PDB entry 6TPS | electron microscopy, 3.54 A resolution | chains M and N of the 22 polymer chains in the assembly

# Chain M
Molecule: DNA-directed RNA polymerase I subunit RPA49
Organism: Saccharomyces cerevisiae
UniProtKB: Q01080 (RPA49_YEAST); residue numbers follow UniProt; this construct covers 1-415
Amino-acid sequence (415 residues; each row starts with the number of its first residue):
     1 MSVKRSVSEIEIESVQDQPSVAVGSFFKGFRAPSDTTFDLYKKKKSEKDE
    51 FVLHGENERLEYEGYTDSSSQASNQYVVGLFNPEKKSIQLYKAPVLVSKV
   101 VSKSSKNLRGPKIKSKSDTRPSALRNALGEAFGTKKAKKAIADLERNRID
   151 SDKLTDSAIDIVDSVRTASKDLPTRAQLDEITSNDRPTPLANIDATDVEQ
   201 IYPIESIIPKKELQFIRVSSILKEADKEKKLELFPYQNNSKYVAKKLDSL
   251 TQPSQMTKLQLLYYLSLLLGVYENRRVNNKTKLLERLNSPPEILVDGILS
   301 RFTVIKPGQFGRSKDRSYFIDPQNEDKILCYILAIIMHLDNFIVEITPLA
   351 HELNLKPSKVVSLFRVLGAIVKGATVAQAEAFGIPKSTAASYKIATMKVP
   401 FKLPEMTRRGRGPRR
Disordered / not traced: 1-7, 113-415
Curated features (UniProtKB/Swiss-Prot):
  - modified residue (Phosphoserine): Ser34, Ser151
  - mutagenesis: Glu325 to Asp326 (No effect on DNA binding), Lys356 (K356A: Loss of DNA binding; when associated with A-358), Ser358 (S358A: Loss of DNA binding; when associated with A-356), Lys359 (K359A: Loss of DNA binding), Arg365 (R365A: Loss of DNA binding), Lys393 (K393A: Loss of DNA binding)

# Chain N
Molecule: DNA-directed RNA polymerase I subunit RPA34
Organism: Saccharomyces cerevisiae
UniProtKB: P47006 (RPA34_YEAST); residue numbers follow UniProt; this construct covers 1-233
Amino-acid sequence (233 residues; row label = number of the first residue in the row):
     1 MSKLSKDYVSDSDSDDEVISNEFSIPDGFKKCKHLKNFPLNGDNKKKAKQ
    51 QQVWLIKFPSNVDISKLKSLPVDFESSTTMTIDKHDYKIMDDTDIESSLT
   101 QDNLSNMTLLVPSESKESLKIASTAKDNAPLQFDKVFSVSETAKIPAIDY
   151 SKVRVPRKDVPKVEGLKLEHFATGYDAEDFHVAEEVKENKKEPKKRSHHD
   201 DEEESSEKKKKKKEKREKREKKDKKDKKKKHRD
Disordered / not traced: 1-23, 42-48, 73-77, 181-233
Curated features (UniProtKB/Swiss-Prot):
  - modified residue (Phosphoserine): Ser10, Ser12, Ser14, Ser60

# How chain M and chain N interact
Pairs across the interface (78):
  Ser8(M) with Pro71(N); Val72(N)
  Glu9(M) with Lys68(N); Ser69(N); Leu70(N)
  Ile10(M) with Lys68(N); Leu70(N), hydrogen bond (backbone-backbone)
  Ile12(M) with Leu67(N); Leu70(N), hydrophobic
  Val15(M) with Ile64(N)
  Gln16(M) with Lys36(N)
  Pro19(M) with His34(N); Leu35(N)
  Ser20(M) with Lys36(N); Pro112(N); Leu119(N)
  Val21(M) with Leu109(N), hydrophobic; Leu110(N)
  Ala22(M) with Leu110(N), hydrogen bond (backbone-backbone); Leu119(N), hydrophobic
  Val23(M) with Met107(N), hydrophobic; Thr108(N)
  Gly24(M) with Met107(N); Thr108(N), hydrogen bond (backbone-backbone)
  Phe26(M) with Thr108(N)
  Phe27(M) with Asn106(N)
  Lys28(M) with Leu104(N), hydrogen bond (side chain-backbone); Ser105(N), hydrogen bond (side chain-backbone); Asn106(N)
  Phe30(M) with Pro130(N)
  Ser34(M) with Asn128(N), hydrogen bond
  Thr37(M) with Ser118(N)
  Phe38(M) with Ser118(N), hydrogen bond (backbone-side chain); Leu119(N), hydrogen bond (backbone-backbone)
  Asp39(M) with Lys31(N), salt bridge
  Leu40(M) with Lys31(N); Cys32(N), hydrogen bond (backbone-backbone)
  Tyr41(M) with Ile25(N), hydrophobic; Phe29(N), hydrophobic; Lys30(N); Lys31(N)
  Lys42(M) with Gly28(N); Phe29(N); Lys30(N), hydrogen bond (backbone-backbone)
  Lys43(M) with Gly28(N); Phe29(N)
  Lys44(M) with Lys30(N)
  Val52(M) with Phe29(N), hydrophobic
  Ala72(M) with Ser60(N), hydrogen bond (backbone-side chain)
  Ser73(M) with Pro59(N); Ser60(N), hydrogen bond (backbone-side chain)
  Asn74(M) with Lys57(N); Phe58(N); Ser60(N), hydrogen bond (backbone-side chain)
  Gln75(M) with Lys57(N); Phe58(N), hydrogen bond (backbone-backbone); Pro59(N); Ile64(N)
  Tyr76(M) with Lys57(N)
  Val77(M) with Leu55(N); Ile56(N), hydrogen bond (backbone-backbone); Phe58(N), hydrophobic
  Val78(M) with Leu109(N), hydrophobic
  Gly79(M) with Val53(N); Trp54(N), hydrogen bond (backbone-backbone)
  Leu80(M) with Phe38(N), hydrophobic; Val53(N), hydrophobic
  Phe81(M) with Gln51(N), hydrogen bond (backbone-side chain); Gln52(N), hydrogen bond (backbone-backbone); Trp54(N), hydrophobic
  Asn82(M) with Gln51(N)
  Pro83(M) with Lys49(N); Gln50(N); Gln51(N)
  Glu84(M) with Lys49(N)
  Ile88(M) with Trp54(N), hydrophobic
  Tyr91(M) with Pro39(N)
  Lys92(M) with Ile64(N)
Other interface residues (no listed pair), chain M (52 interface residues in all): Glu11, Gln18, Ser25, Arg31, Ala32, Pro33, Phe51, Leu53, His54, Leu90
Other interface residues (no listed pair), chain N (46 interface residues in all): Ser24, Asn37, Glu117, Ile121

# Summary
Chain M and chain N form an interface of 52 and 46 residues respectively, with 18 hydrogen bonds and 1 salt
bridge. Polar contacts include Asp39(M)-Lys31(N), Lys28(M)-Leu104(N) and Lys28(M)-Ser105(N). From UniProt: 7
mutagenesis sites on chain M.
Here chain M is DNA-directed RNA polymerase I subunit RPA49 and chain N is DNA-directed RNA polymerase I
subunit RPA34, both from Saccharomyces cerevisiae. Entry 6TPS (early intermediate RNA Polymerase I
Pre-initiation complex - eiPIC) was determined by electron microscopy.
